8ZDX - chains A and C of the 4 polymer chains in the assembly; structure by X-ray diffraction, 2.60 A resolution.

[Chain A (and C)]
Molecule: Dipeptidyl peptidase 4 membrane form
From: Homo sapiens
Notes: chain C of this document is another copy of the same molecule, construct and numbering; everything in this record applies to it too
UniProtKB: P27487 (DPP4_HUMAN); numbering as in UniProt (aligned over 38-766)
Amino-acid sequence (729 residues; numbered 38 to 766; the number before each row is that of its first residue):
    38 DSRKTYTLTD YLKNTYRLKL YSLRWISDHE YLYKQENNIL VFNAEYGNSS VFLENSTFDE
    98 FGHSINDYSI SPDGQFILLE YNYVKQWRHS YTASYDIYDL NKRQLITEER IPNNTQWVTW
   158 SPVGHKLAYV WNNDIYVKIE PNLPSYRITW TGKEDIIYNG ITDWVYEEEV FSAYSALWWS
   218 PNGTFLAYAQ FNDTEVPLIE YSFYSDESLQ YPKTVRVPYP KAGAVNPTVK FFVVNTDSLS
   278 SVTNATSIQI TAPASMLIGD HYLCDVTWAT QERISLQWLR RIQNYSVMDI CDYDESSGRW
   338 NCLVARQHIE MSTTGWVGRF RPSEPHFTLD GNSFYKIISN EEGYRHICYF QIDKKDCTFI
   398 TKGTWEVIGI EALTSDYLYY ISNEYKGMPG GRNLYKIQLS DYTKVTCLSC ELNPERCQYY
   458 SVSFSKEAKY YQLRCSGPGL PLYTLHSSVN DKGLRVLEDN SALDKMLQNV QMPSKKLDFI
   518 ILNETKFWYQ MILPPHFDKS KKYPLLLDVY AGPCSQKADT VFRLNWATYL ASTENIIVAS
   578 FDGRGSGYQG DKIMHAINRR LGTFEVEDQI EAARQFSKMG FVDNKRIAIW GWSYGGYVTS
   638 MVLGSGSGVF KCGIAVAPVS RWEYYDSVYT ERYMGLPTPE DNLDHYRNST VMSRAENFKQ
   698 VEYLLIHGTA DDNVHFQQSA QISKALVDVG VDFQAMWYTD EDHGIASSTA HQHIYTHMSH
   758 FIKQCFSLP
Cystine bridges: Cys-328/Cys-339, Cys-385/Cys-394, Cys-444/Cys-447, Cys-454/Cys-472, Cys-649/Cys-762
Covalent attachments: N-acetylglucosamine (NAG) linked to Asn-85, Asn-150, Asn-219, Asn-229
UniProt features mapped onto this chain:
  - active site (Charge relay system): Ser-630, Asp-708, His-740
  - glycosylation (N-linked (GlcNAc...) asparagine): Asn-85, Asn-92, Asn-150, Asn-219, Asn-229, Asn-281, Asn-321, Asn-520, Asn-685
  - mutagenesis: Asn-85 (N85A: Does not inhibit dipeptidyl peptidase activity, interaction with ADA and homodimer formation), Asn-92 (N92A: Does not inhibit dipeptidyl peptidase activity, interaction with ADA and homodimer formation), Asn-150 (N150A: Does not inhibit dipeptidyl peptidase activity, interaction with ADA and homodimer formation), Glu-205 (E205K: Inhibits dipeptidyl peptidase activity), Glu-206 (E206L: Inhibits dipeptidyl peptidase activity), Asn-219 (N219A: Does not inhibit dipeptidyl peptidase activity, interaction with ADA and homodimer formation), Asn-229 (N229A: Does not inhibit dipeptidyl peptidase activity, interaction with ADA and homodimer formation), Asn-281 (N281A: Does not inhibit dipeptidyl peptidase activity, interaction with ADA and homodimer formation), Asn-321 (N321A: Does not inhibit dipeptidyl peptidase activity, interaction with ADA and homodimer formation), Asn-520 (N520A: Does not inhibit dipeptidyl peptidase activity, interaction with ADA and homodimer formation), Asn-685 (N685A: Does not inhibit dipeptidyl peptidase activity, interaction with ADA and homodimer formation), His-750 (H750A: Inhibits weakly homodimerization and dipeptidyl peptidase activity ...)
From the paper describing this entry:
  - post-translational modification sites: Asn-321

[Chain A / chain C interface]
Pairs across the interface (110):
  Pro-234(A) / Tyr-248(C)
  Leu-235(A) / Tyr-248(C)
  Ile-236(A) / Pro-249(C)
  Glu-237(A) / Ser-239(C)
  Glu-237(A) / Thr-251(C)  hydrogen bond
  Glu-237(A) / Arg-253(C)  salt bridge
  Tyr-238(A) / Ser-239(C)
  Ser-239(A) / Glu-237(C)
  Ser-239(A) / Tyr-238(C)
  Tyr-241(A) / Phe-713(C)
  Tyr-241(A) / Gln-714(C)
  Tyr-241(A) / Ala-717(C)  hydrophobic
  Tyr-241(A) / Gln-718(C)  hydrogen bond (backbone-side chain)
  Ser-242(A) / Gln-718(C)  hydrogen bond (backbone-side chain)
  Ser-242(A) / Lys-721(C)  hydrogen bond (backbone-side chain)
  Asp-243(A) / Gln-718(C)  hydrogen bond (backbone-side chain)
  Glu-244(A) / Arg-658(C)  salt bridge
  Glu-244(A) / Tyr-661(C)  hydrogen bond (backbone-side chain)
  Glu-244(A) / Thr-687(C)
  Glu-244(A) / Met-689(C)
  Leu-246(A) / Tyr-661(C)
  Leu-246(A) / Gln-714(C)  hydrogen bond (backbone-side chain)
  Gln-247(A) / Lys-258(C)
  Gln-247(A) / Ala-259(C)  hydrogen bond (side chain-backbone)
  Gln-247(A) / Glu-660(C)  hydrogen bond (side chain-backbone)
  Gln-247(A) / Tyr-661(C)
  Gln-247(A) / Gln-714(C)  hydrogen bond (backbone-side chain)
  Tyr-248(A) / Pro-234(C)
  Tyr-248(A) / Leu-235(C)
  Tyr-248(A) / Tyr-256(C)  hydrogen bond (side chain-backbone)
  Tyr-248(A) / Pro-257(C)
  Tyr-248(A) / Lys-258(C)  hydrogen bond (side chain-backbone)
  Tyr-248(A) / Ala-261(C)
  Pro-249(A) / Ile-236(C)
  Pro-249(A) / Gln-714(C)
  Thr-251(A) / Glu-237(C)  hydrogen bond
  Arg-253(A) / Glu-237(C)  salt bridge
  Arg-253(A) / Arg-253(C)
  Tyr-256(A) / Tyr-248(C)  hydrogen bond (backbone-side chain)
  Pro-257(A) / Tyr-248(C)
  Lys-258(A) / Gln-247(C)
  Lys-258(A) / Tyr-248(C)  hydrogen bond (backbone-side chain)
  Ala-259(A) / Gln-247(C)  hydrogen bond (backbone-side chain)
  Ala-261(A) / Tyr-248(C)
  Arg-658(A) / Glu-244(C)  salt bridge
  Glu-660(A) / Gln-247(C)  hydrogen bond (backbone-side chain)
  Tyr-661(A) / Glu-244(C)  hydrogen bond (side chain-backbone)
  Tyr-661(A) / Leu-246(C)
  Thr-687(A) / Glu-244(C)
  Met-689(A) / Glu-244(C)
  Leu-702(A) / Trp-734(C)  hydrophobic
  Phe-713(A) / Tyr-241(C)
  Phe-713(A) / Trp-734(C)
  Gln-714(A) / Tyr-241(C)
  Gln-714(A) / Gln-247(C)  hydrogen bond (side chain-backbone)
  Gln-714(A) / Pro-249(C)
  Ser-716(A) / Trp-734(C)
  Ala-717(A) / Tyr-241(C)  hydrophobic
  Ala-717(A) / Trp-734(C)
  Ala-717(A) / Thr-736(C)  hydrogen bond (backbone-side chain)
  Gln-718(A) / Tyr-241(C)  hydrogen bond (side chain-backbone)
  Gln-718(A) / Ser-242(C)  hydrogen bond (side chain-backbone)
  Gln-718(A) / Asp-243(C)  hydrogen bond (side chain-backbone)
  Gln-718(A) / Glu-244(C)
  Ser-720(A) / Trp-734(C)  hydrogen bond
  Ser-720(A) / Thr-736(C)  hydrogen bond
  Lys-721(A) / Ser-242(C)  hydrogen bond (side chain-backbone)
  Lys-721(A) / Asp-243(C)
  Lys-721(A) / Thr-736(C)
  Val-724(A) / Tyr-735(C)  hydrophobic
  Val-724(A) / Thr-746(C)
  Val-724(A) / Ala-747(C)  hydrophobic
  Val-724(A) / His-750(C)
  Asp-725(A) / Thr-746(C)  hydrogen bond
  Val-728(A) / His-750(C)  hydrogen bond (backbone-side chain)
  Asp-729(A) / His-750(C)
  Asp-729(A) / His-754(C)  salt bridge
  Asp-729(A) / His-757(C)  salt bridge
  Phe-730(A) / Met-733(C)  hydrophobic
  Phe-730(A) / His-750(C)
  Phe-730(A) / His-754(C)
  Gln-731(A) / Gln-731(C)
  Ala-732(A) / Ala-732(C)
  Ala-732(A) / Met-733(C)  hydrophobic
  Ala-732(A) / Trp-734(C)  hydrophobic
  Met-733(A) / Phe-730(C)
  Met-733(A) / Ala-732(C)  hydrophobic
  Met-733(A) / Trp-734(C)
  Trp-734(A) / Leu-702(C)  hydrophobic
  Trp-734(A) / Phe-713(C)
  Trp-734(A) / Ser-716(C)
  Trp-734(A) / Ala-717(C)
  Trp-734(A) / Ser-720(C)  hydrogen bond
  Trp-734(A) / Ala-732(C)  hydrophobic
  Trp-734(A) / Met-733(C)
  Trp-734(A) / Trp-734(C)
  Tyr-735(A) / Val-724(C)  hydrophobic
  Thr-736(A) / Ala-717(C)  hydrogen bond (side chain-backbone)
  Thr-736(A) / Ser-720(C)  hydrogen bond
  Asp-737(A) / Lys-721(C)
  Thr-746(A) / Val-724(C)
  Thr-746(A) / Asp-725(C)  hydrogen bond
  Ala-747(A) / Val-724(C)  hydrophobic
  His-750(A) / Val-724(C)
  His-750(A) / Val-728(C)  hydrogen bond (side chain-backbone)
  His-750(A) / Asp-729(C)
  His-750(A) / Phe-730(C)
  His-754(A) / Asp-729(C)  salt bridge
  His-754(A) / Phe-730(C)
  His-757(A) / Asp-729(C)  salt bridge
Also at the interface, not in a pair above, chain A (52 interface residues in all): Ser-245
Also at the interface, not in a pair above, chain C (52 interface residues in all): Ser-245, Asp-737

[In short]
Chain A and chain C each contribute 52 residues to their interface; the contacts include 33 hydrogen bonds and
8 salt bridges. Among the polar pairs are Glu-237(A)/Arg-253(C), Glu-244(A)/Arg-658(C) and
Asp-729(A)/His-754(C). N-acetylglucosamine is covalently linked to Asn-85(A), Asn-150(A), Asn-219(A) and
Asn-229(A). From the paper: a modification site at Asn-321(A).
Chain A and chain C are both Dipeptidyl peptidase 4 membrane form (Homo sapiens); the structure, Crystal
structure of MjHKU4r-CoV-1 RBD bound to hDPP4, was determined by X-ray diffraction together with 8ZE6 from the
same study.
